PDB entry 3GII | X-ray diffraction, 2.60 A resolution | chains A and E of the 3 polymer chains in the assembly

# Chain A
Molecule: DNA polymerase IV
Organism: Sulfolobus solfataricus P2
Notes: EC 2.7.7.7
Reference sequence: Q97W02 (DPO42_SULSO); numbering as in UniProt (aligned over 2-341)
Chain sequence (341 residues; each row starts with the number of its first residue):
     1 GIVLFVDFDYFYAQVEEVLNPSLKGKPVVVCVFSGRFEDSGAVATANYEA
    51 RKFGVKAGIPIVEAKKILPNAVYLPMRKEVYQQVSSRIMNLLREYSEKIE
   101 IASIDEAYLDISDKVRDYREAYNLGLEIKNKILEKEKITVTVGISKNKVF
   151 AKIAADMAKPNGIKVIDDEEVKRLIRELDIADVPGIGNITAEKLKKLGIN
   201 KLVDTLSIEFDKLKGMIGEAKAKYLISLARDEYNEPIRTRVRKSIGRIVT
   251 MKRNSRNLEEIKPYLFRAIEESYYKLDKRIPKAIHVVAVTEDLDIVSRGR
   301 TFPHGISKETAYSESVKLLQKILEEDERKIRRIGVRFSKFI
Sequence notes: expression tag (1)
Bound ions: Ca2+ site 1: Asp7, Asp105, Glu106 (together with 2'-deoxyguanosine-5'-triphosphate); Ca2+ site 2: Asp7, Phe8, Asp105 (together with 2'-deoxyguanosine-5'-triphosphate); Na+ near Glu169 (its only coordinating residue here); Ca2+ site 3: Ala181, Val183, Ile186 (shared with 1 residue of chain D)
Residues lining bound ligands: 2'-deoxyguanosine-5'-triphosphate (DGT): Asp7, Phe8, Asp9, Tyr10, Phe11, Tyr12, Val32, Val43, Ala44, Thr45, Tyr48, Arg51, Ala57, Gly58, Met76, Ile104, Asp105, Lys159
Curated features (UniProtKB/Swiss-Prot):
  - active site: Glu106
  - binding site (Mg(2+)): Asp7, Asp105
  - site: Tyr12 (Substrate discrimination)
  - mutagenesis: Asp105 to Glu106 (Loss of function)
What the authors report for this chain:
  - binding site for the 19-nt DNA strand (chain E): Arg332

# Chain E
Molecule: 19-nt DNA strand
Sequence (19 nucleotides; row label = number of the first residue in the row):
   901 CTAACGCTACCATCCAACC
Modified positions: 8OG (8-oxo-2'-deoxy-guanosine-5'-monophosphate) at position 906

# Interface between chain A and chain E
Contacting residue pairs (45; chain A residue first):
  Val32(A) - DC905(E)  base contact
  Arg36(A) - DC901(E)  phosphate contact
  Arg36(A) - DT902(E)  salt bridge to the phosphate
  Phe37(A) - DT902(E)  sugar contact
  Phe37(A) - DA903(E)  phosphate contact
  Phe37(A) - DA904(E)  phosphate contact
  Ser40(A) - DA904(E)  phosphate contact
  Gly41(A) - DA904(E)  hydrogen bond to the phosphate
  Ala42(A) - DC905(E)  sugar contact
  Gly58(A) - DC905(E)  base contact
  Pro60(A) - DA903(E)  sugar contact
  Pro60(A) - DA904(E)  sugar contact
  Val62(A) - DA903(E)  sugar contact
  Gly218(A) - DA912(E)  phosphate contact
  Glu219(A) - DA912(E)  hydrogen bond to the phosphate
  Ala220(A) - DC911(E)  phosphate contact
  Ala220(A) - DA912(E)  hydrogen bond to the phosphate
  Arg240(A) - DA909(E)  phosphate contact
  Val241(A) - DA909(E)  phosphate contact
  Arg242(A) - DT908(E)  salt bridge to the phosphate
  Arg242(A) - DA909(E)  salt bridge to the phosphate
  Lys243(A) - DA909(E)  hydrogen bond to the phosphate
  Lys243(A) - DC910(E)  salt bridge to the phosphate
  Ser244(A) - DT908(E)  phosphate contact
  Ser244(A) - DA909(E)  hydrogen bond to the phosphate
  Ile245(A) - DT908(E)  phosphate contact
  Gly246(A) - DT908(E)  hydrogen bond to the phosphate
  Arg247(A) - 8OG_906(E)  salt bridge to the phosphate
  Arg247(A) - DC907(E)  salt bridge to the phosphate
  Ile248(A) - 8OG_906(E)  phosphate contact
  Ile248(A) - DC907(E)  hydrogen bond to the phosphate
  Val249(A) - 8OG_906(E)  phosphate contact
  Thr250(A) - DC905(E)  sugar contact
  Thr250(A) - 8OG_906(E)  hydrogen bond to the phosphate
  Lys252(A) - DC901(E)  hydrogen bond to the sugar
  Arg253(A) - DC901(E)  sugar contact
  Lys275(A) - DC907(E)  salt bridge to the phosphate
  Leu293(A) - DA904(E)  base contact
  Arg331(A) - DT902(E)  salt bridge to the phosphate
  Arg331(A) - DA904(E)  salt bridge to the phosphate
  Arg331(A) - DC905(E)  salt bridge to the phosphate
  Arg332(A) - DC905(E)  sugar contact
  Arg332(A) - 8OG_906(E)  salt bridge to the phosphate
  Arg336(A) - DC907(E)  sugar contact
  Arg336(A) - DT908(E)  salt bridge to the phosphate
Other interface residues (no listed pair), chain A (33 interface residues in all): Ser34, Lys78, Lys221

# Summary
33 residues of chain A and 12 residues of chain E are in contact; the contacts include 9 hydrogen bonds and 12
salt bridges. Polar pairs include Lys252(A)-DC901(E), Gly41(A)-DA904(E) and Glu219(A)-DA912(E). Ligands of
chain A: 2'-deoxyguanosine-5'-triphosphate. From the paper: a binding site for the 19-nt DNA strand (chain E)
at Arg332(A).
Chain A is DNA polymerase IV (Sulfolobus solfataricus P2) and chain E is a 19-nt DNA strand; the structure,
Dpo4 extension ternary complex with disordered A opposite an oxoG in anti conformation, was determined by
X-ray diffraction together with 3GIJ, 3GIK, 3GIL and 3GIM from the same study.
